1I96 - chains A and E of the 22 polymer chains in the assembly; structure by X-ray diffraction, 4.20 A resolution (low resolution: residue-level contacts below are approximate; hydrogen-bond / salt-bridge calls are withheld).

[Chain A]
Molecule: 16S RRNA
Source organism: Thermus thermophilus
Sequence (1514 nucleotides; numbered 2 to 1515; the number before each row is that of its first residue):
     2 UGUUGGAGAG UUUGAUCCUG GCUCAGGGUG AACGCUGGCG GCGUGCCUAA GACAUGCAAG
    62 UCGUGCGGGC CGCGGGGUUU UACUCCGUGG UCAGCGGCGG ACGGGUGAGU AACGCGUGGG
   122 UGACCUACCC GGAAGAGGGG GACAACCCGG GGAAACUCGG GCUAAUCCCC CAUGUGGACC
   182 CGCCCCUUGG GGUGUGUCCA AAGGGCUUUG CCCGCUUCCG GAUGGGCCCG CGUCCCAUCA
   242 GCUAGUUGGU GGGGUAAUGG CCCACCAAGG CGACGACGGG UAGCCGGUCU GAGAGGAUGG
   302 CCGGCCACAG GGGCACUGAG ACACGGGCCC CACUCCUACG GGAGGCAGCA GUUAGGAAUC
   362 UUCCGCAAUG GGCGCAAGCC UGACGGAGCG ACGCCGCUUG GAGGAAGAAG CCCUUCGGGG
   422 UGUAAACUCC UGAACCCGGG ACGAAACCCC CGACGAGGGG ACUGACGGUA CCGGGGUAAU
   482 AGCGCCGGCC AACUCCGUGC CAGCAGCCGC GGUAAUACGG AGGGCGCGAG CGUUACCCGG
   542 AUUCACUGGG CGUAAAGGGC GUGUAGGCGG CCUGGGGCGU CCCAUGUGAA AGACCACGGC
   602 UCAACCGUGG GGGAGCGUGG GAUACGCUCA GGCUAGACGG UGGGAGAGGG UGGUGGAAUU
   662 CCCGGAGUAG CGGUGAAAUG CGCAGAUACC GGGAGGAACG CCGAUGGCGA AGGCAGCCAC
   722 CUGGUCCACC CGUGACGCUG AGGCGCGAAA GCGUGGGGAG CAAACCGGAU UAGAUACCCG
   782 GGUAGUCCAC GCCCUAAACG AUGCGCGCUA GGUCUCUGGG UCUCCUGGGG GCCGAAGCUA
   842 ACGCGUUAAG CGCGCCGCCU GGGGAGUACG GCCGCAAGGC UGAAACUCAA AGGAAUUGAC
   902 GGGGGCCCGC ACAAGCGGUG GAGCAUGUGG UUUAAUUCGA AGCAACGCGA AGAACCUUAC
   962 CAGGCCUUGA CAUGCUAGGG AACCCGGGUG AAAGCCUGGG GUGCCCCGCG AGGGGAGCCC
  1022 UAGCACAGGU GCUGCAUGGC CGUCGUCAGC UCGUGCCGUG AGGUGUUGGG UUAAGUCCCG
  1082 CAACGAGCGC AACCCCCGCC GUUAGUUGCC AGCGGUUCGG CCGGGCACUC UAACGGGACU
  1142 GCCCGCGAAA GCGGGAGGAA GGAGGGGACG ACGUCUGGUC AGCAUGGCCC UUACGGCCUG
  1202 GGCGACACAC GUGCUACAAU GCCCACUACA AAGCGAUGCC ACCCGGCAAC GGGGAGCUAA
  1262 UCGCAAAAAG GUGGGCCCAG UUCGGAUUGG GGUCUGCAAC CCGACCCCAU GAAGCCGGAA
  1322 UCGCUAGUAA UCGCGGAUCA GCCAUGCCGC GGUGAAUACG UUCCCGGGCC UUGUACACAC
  1382 CGCCCGUCAC GCCAUGGGAG CGGGCUCUAC CCGAAGUCGC CGGGAGCCUA CGGGCAGGCG
  1442 CCGAGGGUAG GGCCCGUGAC UGGGGCGAAG UCGUAACAAG GUAGCUGUAC CGGAAGGUGC
  1502 GGCUGGAUCA CCUC
Bound ions: Mg2+ site 1 near G21 (its only coordinating residue here); Mg2+ site 2: C67, A166; Mg2+ site 3 near G78 (its only coordinating residue here); Mg2+ site 4 near G104 (its only coordinating residue here); Mg2+ site 5 near C184 (its only coordinating residue here); Mg2+ site 6 near G190 (its only coordinating residue here); Mg2+ site 7 near C526 (its only coordinating residue here); Mg2+ site 8 near G541 (its only coordinating residue here); Mg2+ site 9 near U543 (its only coordinating residue here); Mg2+ site 10 near A555 (its only coordinating residue here); Mg2+ site 11 near G571 (its only coordinating residue here); Mg2+ site 12 near G580 (its only coordinating residue here); 7 more Mg2+ sites not listed
Ligand contacts: octadecatungstenyl diphosphate (WO2): A16, C511, U1177, C1379

[Chain E]
Protein: 30S ribosomal protein S5
Source organism: Thermus thermophilus
UniProt: P27152 (RS5_THETH); residues 2-162 here correspond to UniProt positions 1-161 (UniProt number = residue number - 1)
Amino-acid sequence (161 residues; numbered 2 to 162; the number before each row is that of its first residue):
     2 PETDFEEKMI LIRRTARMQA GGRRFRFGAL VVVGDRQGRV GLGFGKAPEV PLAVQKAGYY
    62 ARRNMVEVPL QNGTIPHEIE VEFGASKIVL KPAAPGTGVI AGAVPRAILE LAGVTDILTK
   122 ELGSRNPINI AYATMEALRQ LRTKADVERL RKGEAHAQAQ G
Unresolved in the structure: 158-162
Ligand contacts: octadecatungstenyl diphosphate (WO2): Gly154, Glu155, Ala156, His157

[Interface between chain A and chain E]
Contacting residue pairs (11):
  G6(A) - Ala94(E)
  G6(A) - Ala95(E)
  G6(A) - Thr98(E)
  A8(A) - Gly103(E)
  A10(A) - Arg126(E)
  G15(A) - Arg18(E)
  A16(A) - Thr16(E)
  A16(A) - Ala17(E)
  U898(A) - Met19(E)
  G899(A) - Gln20(E)
  U1175(A) - Gly22(E)
Other interface residues (no listed pair), chain A (13 interface residues in all): G9, C19, A900, G1054, G1174
Other interface residues (no listed pair), chain E (15 interface residues in all): Ala21, Ala48, Ala86, Ala102

[Summary]
The interface between chain A and chain E involves 13 residues on one side and 15 on the other. Ligands of
chain A: octadecatungstenyl diphosphate. Bound to chain E: octadecatungstenyl diphosphate. The Mg2+ site 2 is
built by C67(A) and A166(A).
Here chain A is 16S RRNA and chain E is 30S ribosomal protein S5, both from Thermus thermophilus. Entry 1I96
(Crystal structure of the 30S ribosomal subunit from thermus thermophilus in complex with the translation
initiation ...) was determined by X-ray diffraction together with 1I94, 1I95 and 1I97 from the same study.
